Entry 8JL9 (electron microscopy, 2.65 A resolution); this record covers chains E and I of the 10 polymer chains in the assembly.

# Chain E
Name: Histone H3.1
From: Homo sapiens
UniProtKB: P68431 (H31_HUMAN); residues 0-135 here correspond to UniProt positions 1-136 (UniProt number = residue number + 1)
Chain sequence (139 residues; numbered -3 to 135; the number before each row is that of its first residue; numbers below 1 keep their minus sign (Gly-3 is residue -3)):
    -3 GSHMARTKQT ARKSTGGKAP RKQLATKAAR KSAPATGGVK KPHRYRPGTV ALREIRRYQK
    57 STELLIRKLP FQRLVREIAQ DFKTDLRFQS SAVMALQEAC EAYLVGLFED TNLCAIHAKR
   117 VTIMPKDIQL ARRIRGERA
Not modelled in the structure: -3 to 38, 134-135
Differences from the reference sequence: expression tag (-3 to -1)
UniProt features mapped onto this chain:
  - modified residue: Arg2 (Asymmetric dimethylarginine), Thr3 (Phosphothreonine), Lys4 (Allysine), Gln5 (5-glutamyl dopamine), Thr6 (Phosphothreonine), Arg8 (Citrulline), Lys9 (N6,N6,N6-trimethyllysine), Ser10 (ADP-ribosylserine), Thr11 (Phosphothreonine), Lys14 (N6-(2-hydroxyisobutyryl)lysine), Arg17 (Asymmetric dimethylarginine), Lys18 (N6-(2-hydroxyisobutyryl)lysine), Lys23 (N6-(2-hydroxyisobutyryl)lysine), Arg26 (Citrulline), Lys27 (N6,N6,N6-trimethyllysine), Ser28 (ADP-ribosylserine), Lys36 (N6,N6,N6-trimethyllysine), Lys37 (N6-methyllysine), Tyr41 (Phosphotyrosine), Lys56 (N6,N6,N6-trimethyllysine) and 8 more in UniProt
  - lipidation: Lys18 (N6-decanoyllysine)

# Chain I
Molecule: 193-nt DNA strand
From: synthetic construct
Sequence (193 nucleotides; each row starts with the number of its first residue; numbers below 1 keep their minus sign (DA-96 is residue -96)):
   -96 ATCACGTAAT ATTGGCCAGC TAGGATCACA ATCCCGGTGC CGAGGCCGCT CAATTGGTCG
   -36 TAGACAGCTC TAGCACCGCT TAAACGCACG TACGGAATCC GTACGTGCGT TTAAGCGGTG
    24 CTAGAGCTGT CTACGACCAA TTGAGCGGCC TCGGCACCGG GATTGTGATC CTAGCTGGCC
    84 AATATTACGT GAT
Not modelled in the structure: -96 to -78, 78-96

# Chain E / chain I interface
Contacting residue pairs (23):
  Arg40(E) with DT9(I), hydrogen bond to the base; DG10(I), hydrogen bond to the sugar
  Tyr41(E) with DA-67(I), sugar contact; DT9(I), sugar contact; DG10(I), phosphate contact
  Pro43(E) with DG8(I), phosphate contact; DT9(I), phosphate contact
  Gly44(E) with DT9(I), hydrogen bond to the phosphate
  Thr45(E) with DT9(I), phosphate contact
  Val46(E) with DT9(I), phosphate contact; DG10(I), phosphate contact
  Ala47(E) with DT9(I), hydrogen bond to the phosphate
  Arg49(E) with DA-66(I), phosphate contact
  Arg53(E) with DT-65(I), salt bridge to the phosphate
  Lys56(E) with DC-64(I), salt bridge to the phosphate
  Arg63(E) with DA17(I), phosphate contact; DG18(I), salt bridge to the phosphate
  Lys64(E) with DG18(I), hydrogen bond to the phosphate
  Leu65(E) with DA17(I), phosphate contact; DG18(I), hydrogen bond to the phosphate
  Pro66(E) with DA17(I), phosphate contact
  Arg69(E) with DA17(I), salt bridge to the phosphate
  Arg83(E) with DA26(I), sugar contact
Interface residues without a listed pair, chain E (19 interface residues in all): His39, Arg42, Lys115
Interface residues without a listed pair, chain I (12 interface residues in all): DA-1, DG27

# Summary
Chain E and chain I form an interface of 19 and 12 residues respectively; the contacts include 6 hydrogen
bonds and 4 salt bridges. Among the polar pairs are Arg40(E)-DT9(I), Arg40(E)-DG10(I) and Gly44(E)-DT9(I).
Here chain E is Histone H3.1 (Homo sapiens) and chain I is a 193-nt DNA strand (synthetic construct). Entry
8JL9 (Cryo-EM structure of the human nucleosome with scFv) was determined by electron microscopy, deposited
together with 8JLA, 8JLB and 8JLD.
